PDB entry 5LAE | X-ray diffraction, 1.85 A resolution | chain A

# Chain A
Molecule: Peroxisomal N(1)-acetyl-spermine/spermidine oxidase
Source organism: Mus musculus
Notes: EC 1.5.3.13
Reference sequence: Q8C0L6 (PAOX_MOUSE); numbering as in UniProt; present here: 4-450, 458-504
Amino-acid sequence (497 residues; numbered 2 to 504; 6 numbers in that range are skipped by the numbering (no residue carries them; nothing is unmodelled there); the number before each row is that of its first residue):
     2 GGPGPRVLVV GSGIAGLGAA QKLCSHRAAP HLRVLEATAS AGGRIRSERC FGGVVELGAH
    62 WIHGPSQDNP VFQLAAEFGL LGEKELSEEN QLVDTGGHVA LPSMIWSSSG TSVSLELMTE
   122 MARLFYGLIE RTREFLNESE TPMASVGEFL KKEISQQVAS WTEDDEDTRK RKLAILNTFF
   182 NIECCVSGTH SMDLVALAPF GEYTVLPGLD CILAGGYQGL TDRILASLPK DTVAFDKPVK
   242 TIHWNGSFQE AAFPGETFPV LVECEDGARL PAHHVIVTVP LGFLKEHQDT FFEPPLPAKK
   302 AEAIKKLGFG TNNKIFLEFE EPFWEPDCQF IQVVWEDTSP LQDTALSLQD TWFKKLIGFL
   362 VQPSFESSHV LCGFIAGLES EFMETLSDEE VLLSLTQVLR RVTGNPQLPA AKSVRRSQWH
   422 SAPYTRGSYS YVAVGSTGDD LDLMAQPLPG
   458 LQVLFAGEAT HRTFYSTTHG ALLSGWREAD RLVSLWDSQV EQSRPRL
Unresolved in the structure: 2-4, 89-102, 136-144, 160-166, 365-368, 500-504
Sequence notes: expression tag (2-3); linker (451)
Curated features (UniProtKB/Swiss-Prot):
  - binding site (FAD): Ala16, Glu37, Arg45, His61, Trp62, Val240, Glu465, Thr474, Thr475
  - binding site (substrate): His64, Val187, Asn313
  - mutagenesis: Asn313 (N313A/D/L/T: Decreased enzyme activity with N(1)-acetylspermine)
  - motif: Pro502 to Leu504 (Microbody targeting signal)
Ligand contacts: FAD (flavin-adenine dinucleotide): Val11, Gly12, Ser13, Gly14, Ile15, Ala16, Gly17, Leu36, Glu37, Ala38, Thr39, Gly43, Gly44, Arg45, Ile46, Leu58, Gly59, Ala60, His61, Trp62, His64, Tyr218, Lys238, Pro239, Val240, Thr279, Val280, Pro281, Phe284, Phe292, Asn313, Lys315, Trp420, Tyr425, Ser429, Tyr430, Gly464, Glu465, Ser473, Thr474, Thr475, Ala478

# Summary
Chain A binds flavin-adenine dinucleotide. Curated annotation (UniProt) lists 9 FAD-binding residues, 3
substrate-binding residues and one mutagenesis site.
Chain A is Peroxisomal N(1)-acetyl-spermine/spermidine oxidase (Mus musculus); the structure, Crystal
structure of murine N1-acetylpolyamine oxidase, was determined by X-ray diffraction (same publication as 5LGB,
5LFO and 5MBX).
